Entry 9C69 (X-ray diffraction, 2.40 A resolution); this record covers chains A and B of the 3 polymer chains in the assembly.

Chain A (and B):
Molecule: Adenosine deaminase domain-containing protein
Source organism: Bacteroidales bacterium
Notes: chain B of this document is another copy of the same molecule, construct and numbering; everything in this record applies to it too
UniProtKB: A0A3C0QUR5 (A0A3C0QUR5_9BACT); residue numbers follow UniProt; this construct covers 1-166
Chain sequence (166 residues; each row starts with the number of its first residue):
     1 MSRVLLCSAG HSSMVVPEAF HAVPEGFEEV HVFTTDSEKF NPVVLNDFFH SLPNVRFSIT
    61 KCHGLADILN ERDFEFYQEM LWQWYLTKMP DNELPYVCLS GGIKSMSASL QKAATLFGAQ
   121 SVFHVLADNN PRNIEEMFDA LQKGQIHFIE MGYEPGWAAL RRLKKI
Not modelled in the structure: 1, 166
Reported in the primary citation:
  - binding site for AAAA: Lys104
  - mutagenesis - R161D, K165D: decreased growth

Chain A / chain B interface:
Contacting residue pairs (33; chain A residue first):
  Ile68(A) - Leu126(B)
  Ile68(A) - Ile149(B)
  Leu69(A) - Ile149(B)
  Asn70(A) - Ile149(B)
  Glu71(A) - Phe148(B)
  Glu71(A) - Ile149(B)
  Glu71(A) - Glu150(B)  hydrogen bond (side chain-backbone)
  Phe74(A) - Met151(B)  hydrophobic
  Leu99(A) - Lys104(B)
  Ser100(A) - Lys104(B)  hydrogen bond (backbone-side chain)
  Gly101(A) - Lys104(B)
  Gly102(A) - Lys104(B)  hydrogen bond (backbone-side chain)
  Ile103(A) - Lys104(B)
  Lys104(A) - Leu99(B)
  Lys104(A) - Ser100(B)  hydrogen bond (side chain-backbone)
  Lys104(A) - Gly101(B)  hydrogen bond (side chain-backbone)
  Lys104(A) - Gly102(B)  hydrogen bond (side chain-backbone)
  Lys104(A) - Ser107(B)
  Lys104(A) - His124(B)
  Ser105(A) - His124(B)
  Ser105(A) - Met151(B)
  Ser107(A) - Lys104(B)
  His124(A) - Lys104(B)
  His124(A) - Ser105(B)
  Leu126(A) - Ile68(B)
  His147(A) - Leu69(B)
  Phe148(A) - Glu71(B)
  Ile149(A) - Ile68(B)
  Ile149(A) - Leu69(B)
  Ile149(A) - Asn70(B)
  Ile149(A) - Glu71(B)
  Glu150(A) - Glu71(B)  hydrogen bond (backbone-side chain)
  Met151(A) - Phe74(B)  hydrophobic
Interface residues without a listed pair, chain B (20 interface residues in all): Ile103, His147

Summary:
The chain A/chain B interface involves 20 residues from each chain; the contacts include 7 hydrogen bonds.
Among the polar pairs are Glu71(A)-Glu150(B), Ser100(A)-Lys104(B) and Gly102(A)-Lys104(B). The paper reports a
binding site for AAAA at Lys104(A); R161D and K165D of chain A reduce growth.
Chain A and chain B are both Adenosine deaminase domain-containing protein (Bacteroidales bacterium); the
structure, The CRISPR associated CARF-adenosine deaminase, Cad1-CARF in the cA4 bound form, was determined by
X-ray diffraction together with 9C68 and 9C77 from the same study.
